PDB entry 7UFJ | X-ray diffraction, 2.50 A resolution | chains A and B of the 4 polymer chains in the assembly

[Chain A]
Protein: Major histocompatibility complex class I-related gene protein
Source organism: Homo sapiens
UniProt: Q95460 (HMR1_HUMAN); residues 1-270 here correspond to UniProt positions 23-292 (UniProt number = residue number + 22)
Chain sequence (271 residues; each row starts with the number of its first residue; numbering starts at 0):
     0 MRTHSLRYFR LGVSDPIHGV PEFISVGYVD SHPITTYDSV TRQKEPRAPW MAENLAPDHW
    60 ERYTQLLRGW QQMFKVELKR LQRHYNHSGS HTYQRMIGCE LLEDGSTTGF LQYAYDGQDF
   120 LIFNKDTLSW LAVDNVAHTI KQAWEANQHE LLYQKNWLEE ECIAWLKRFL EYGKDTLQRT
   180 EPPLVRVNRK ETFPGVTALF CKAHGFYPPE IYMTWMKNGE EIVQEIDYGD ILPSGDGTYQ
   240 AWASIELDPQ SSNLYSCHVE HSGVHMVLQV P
Unresolved in the structure: 222, 249-251, 270
Construct notes: initiating methionine (0); conflict Ser-261 (Cys283 in Q95460)
Disulfides: Cys-98/Cys-161, Cys-200/Cys-256
Glycans and other covalent adducts: 3-ethoxy-4-hydroxybenzaldehyde (N36) linked to Lys-43
Residues lining bound ligands:
  - 3-ethoxy-4-hydroxybenzaldehyde (N36): Tyr-7, Arg-9, Ser-24, Thr-34, Tyr-62, Leu-66, Trp-69, Arg-94, Ile-96, Trp-156
  - proline (PRO): Arg-188, Gln-268, Val-269
Swiss-Prot annotation at these positions:
  - binding site (5-(2-oxoethylideneamino)-6-(D-ribitylamino)uracil): Arg-9, Ser-24, Lys-43, Arg-94, Tyr-152, Gln-153
  - binding site (5-(2-oxopropylideneamino)-6-(D-ribitylamino)uracil): Arg-9, Ser-24, Lys-43, Arg-94, Tyr-152, Gln-153
  - binding site (7-hydroxy-6-methyl-8-(1-D-ribityl)lumazine): Arg-9, Ser-24, Lys-43, Arg-94, Tyr-152, Gln-153
  - binding site (8-(9H-purin-6-yl)-2-oxa-8-azabicyclo[3.3.1]nona-3,6-diene-4,6-dicarbaldehyde): Arg-9, Lys-43, His-58, Arg-94
  - binding site (2-amino-4-oxopteridine-6-carbaldehyde): Lys-43
  - binding site (pyridoxal): Lys-43
  - glycosylation: Asn-85 (N-linked (GlcNAc...) asparagine)
Reported in the primary citation:
  - binding site for 3-ethoxy-4-hydroxybenzaldehyde: Tyr-7, Arg-9, Ser-24, Lys-43, Leu-66, Trp-69, Arg-94, Trp-156

[Chain B]
Protein: Beta-2-microglobulin
Source organism: Homo sapiens
UniProt: P61769 (B2MG_HUMAN); residues 1-99 here correspond to UniProt positions 21-119 (UniProt number = residue number + 20)
Chain sequence (100 residues; numbered 0 to 99; the number before each row is that of its first residue; numbering starts at 0):
     0 MIQRTPKIQV YSRHPAENGK SNFLNCYVSG FHPSDIEVDL LKNGERIEKV EHSDLSFSKD
    60 WSFYLLYYTE FTPTEKDEYA CRVNHVTLSQ PKIVKWDRDM
Construct notes: initiating methionine (0)
Disulfides: Cys-25/Cys-80
Swiss-Prot annotation at these positions:
  - modified residue: Gln-2 (Pyrrolidone carboxylic acid)
  - glycosylation: Ile-1 (N-linked (Glc) (glycation) isoleucine), Lys-19 (N-linked (Glc) (glycation) lysine), Lys-41 (N-linked (Glc) (glycation) lysine), Lys-48 (N-linked (Glc) (glycation) lysine), Lys-58 (N-linked (Glc) (glycation) lysine), Lys-91 (N-linked (Glc) (glycation) lysine), Lys-94 (N-linked (Glc) (glycation) lysine)

[Chain A / chain B interface]
Pairs across the interface (45; chain A residue first):
  Phe-8(A) / Phe-56(B)  hydrophobic
  Phe-8(A) / Ser-57(B)
  Leu-10(A) / Phe-56(B)  hydrophobic
  Leu-10(A) / Phe-62(B)  hydrophobic
  Val-19(A) / Asp-34(B)
  Val-25(A) / Phe-56(B)  hydrophobic
  Tyr-27(A) / Ser-55(B)
  Tyr-27(A) / Phe-56(B)  hydrogen bond (side chain-backbone)
  Arg-46(A) / Asp-53(B)  salt bridge
  Ser-89(A) / Met-0(B)
  His-90(A) / Met-0(B)
  Thr-91(A) / His-31(B)  hydrogen bond
  Gln-93(A) / His-31(B)
  Gln-93(A) / Trp-60(B)  hydrogen bond (side chain-backbone)
  Gln-93(A) / Phe-62(B)
  Arg-94(A) / Trp-60(B)
  Met-95(A) / Trp-60(B)  hydrophobic
  Gln-111(A) / Trp-60(B)
  Ala-113(A) / Trp-60(B)
  Asp-115(A) / Met-0(B)
  Asp-115(A) / His-31(B)
  Gly-116(A) / Arg-3(B)  hydrogen bond (backbone-side chain)
  Gly-116(A) / His-31(B)
  Gly-116(A) / Trp-60(B)
  Gln-117(A) / Ile-1(B)
  Gln-117(A) / Arg-3(B)
  Asp-118(A) / Trp-60(B)  hydrogen bond
  Arg-185(A) / Pro-14(B)
  Lys-189(A) / Met-99(B)
  His-203(A) / Pro-14(B)
  Asp-229(A) / Lys-6(B)  salt bridge
  Asp-229(A) / Gln-8(B)  hydrogen bond
  Leu-231(A) / Gln-8(B)
  Leu-231(A) / Tyr-10(B)
  Leu-231(A) / Tyr-26(B)  hydrophobic
  Pro-232(A) / Tyr-10(B)  hydrogen bond (backbone-side chain)
  Pro-232(A) / Tyr-26(B)  hydrophobic
  Ser-233(A) / Arg-12(B)  hydrogen bond (backbone-side chain)
  Ser-233(A) / Asn-24(B)  hydrogen bond (backbone-side chain)
  Gly-234(A) / Arg-12(B)  hydrogen bond (backbone-side chain)
  Gly-234(A) / Leu-65(B)
  Asp-235(A) / Arg-12(B)
  Gln-239(A) / Tyr-10(B)
  Gln-239(A) / Ser-11(B)
  Gln-239(A) / Arg-12(B)
Other interface residues (no listed pair), chain A (31 interface residues in all): Ile-23, Tyr-112, Lys-201
Other interface residues (no listed pair), chain B (28 interface residues in all): Ser-33, Leu-54, Lys-58, Asp-59, Tyr-63, Tyr-67, Asp-98

[Summary]
31 residues of chain A face 28 of chain B across their interface, with 10 hydrogen bonds and 2 salt bridges.
Polar pairs include Arg-46(A)/Asp-53(B), Asp-229(A)/Lys-6(B) and Tyr-27(A)/Phe-56(B). Chain A binds proline.
3-ethoxy-4-hydroxybenzaldehyde is covalently linked to Lys-43(A). The paper reports a binding site for
3-ethoxy-4-hydroxybenzaldehyde at Tyr-7(A), Arg-9(A) and Ser-24(A) among others.
Here chain A is Major histocompatibility complex class I-related gene protein and chain B is
Beta-2-microglobulin, both from Homo sapiens. Entry 7UFJ (Structure of human MR1-ethylvanillin in complex with
human MAIT A-F7 TCR) was determined by X-ray diffraction.
